Entry 2NS8 (X-ray diffraction, 2.55 A resolution); this record covers chains B and H of the 5 polymer chains in the assembly.

== Chain B ==
Molecule: Tetracycline repressor protein
Organism: Escherichia coli
UniProt: chimeric construct of P04483, P0ACT4: residues 1-187 from P04483 (TETR2_ECOLI) positions 1-187 (same numbers); residues 188-208 from P0ACT4 positions 188-208 (same numbers)
Sequence (208 residues; each row starts with the number of its first residue):
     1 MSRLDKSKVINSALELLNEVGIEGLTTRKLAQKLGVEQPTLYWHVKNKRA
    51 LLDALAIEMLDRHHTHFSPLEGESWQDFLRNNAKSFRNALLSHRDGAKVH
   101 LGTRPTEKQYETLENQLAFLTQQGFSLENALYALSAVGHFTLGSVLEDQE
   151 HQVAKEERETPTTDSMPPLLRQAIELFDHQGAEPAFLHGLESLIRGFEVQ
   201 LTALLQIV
Disordered / not traced: 1-3, 208
Sequence notes: engineered mutation Ser-68 (Cys in P04483), Asn-88 (Cys in P04483), Thr-121 (Cys in P04483), Ser-144 (Cys in P04483)

== Chain H ==
Molecule: 16 residue peptide Tip (Transcription inducing peptide)
Sequence (17 residues; each row starts with the number of its first residue; numbering starts at 0):
     0 XWTWNAYAFAAPSGGGS
Disordered / not traced: 13-16
Modified positions: ACE (acetyl group) at position 0

== Interface between chain B and chain H ==
Pairs across the interface (27; chain B residue first):
  Glu-147(B) with Thr-2(H), hydrogen bond; Asn-4(H)
  Asp-148(B) with Asn-4(H), hydrogen bond; Tyr-6(H)
  His-151(B) with Asn-4(H); Tyr-6(H); Ala-7(H)
  Gln-152(B) with Tyr-6(H)
  Lys-155(B) with Ala-9(H); Ala-10(H); Pro-11(H)
  Glu-156(B) with Pro-11(H); Ser-12(H), hydrogen bond (side chain-backbone)
  Thr-160(B) with Ala-10(H); Pro-11(H)
  Pro-161(B) with Phe-8(H); Ala-9(H)
  Met-166(B) with Phe-8(H), hydrophobic
  Leu-170(B) with Trp-3(H), hydrophobic
  Ile-174(B) with Phe-8(H), hydrophobic
  Phe-177(B) with Trp-3(H); Asn-4(H); Ala-5(H), hydrophobic
  Gly-181(B) with Ala-5(H); Tyr-6(H)
  Ala-182(B) with Ala-5(H); Tyr-6(H), hydrogen bond (backbone-side chain)
Other interface residues (no listed pair), chain B (16 interface residues in all): Ser-144, Arg-158
Other interface residues (no listed pair), chain H (12 interface residues in all): Trp-1

== Summary ==
Chain B and chain H form an interface of 16 and 12 residues respectively, with 4 hydrogen bonds. Polar
contacts include Glu-147(B)/Thr-2(H), Asp-148(B)/Asn-4(H) and Glu-156(B)/Ser-12(H).
Here chain B is Tetracycline repressor protein (Escherichia coli) and chain H is 16 residue peptide Tip
(Transcription inducing peptide). Entry 2NS8 (How an in vitro selected peptide mimics the antibiotic
tetracycline to induce TET repressor) was determined by X-ray diffraction (same publication as 2NS7).
